Entry 1PW9 (X-ray diffraction, 1.60 A resolution); this record covers chains A and C of the 3 polymer chains in the assembly.

[Chain A (and C)]
Molecule: Pulmonary surfactant-associated protein D
Source organism: Homo sapiens
Notes: chain C of this document is another copy of the same molecule, construct and numbering; everything in this record applies to it too
UniProtKB: P35247 (SFTPD_HUMAN); residues 179-355 here correspond to UniProt positions 199-375 (UniProt number = residue number + 20)
Chain sequence (177 residues; each row starts with the number of its first residue):
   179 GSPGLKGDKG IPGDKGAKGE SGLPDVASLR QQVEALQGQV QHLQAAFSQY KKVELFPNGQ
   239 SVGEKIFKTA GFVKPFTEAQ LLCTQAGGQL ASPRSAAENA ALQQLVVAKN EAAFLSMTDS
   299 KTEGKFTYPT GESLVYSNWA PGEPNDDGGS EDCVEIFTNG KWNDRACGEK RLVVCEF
Unresolved in the structure: 179-204 (chain C: 179-205)
Sequence notes: engineered mutation Ser180 (Pro200 in P35247)
Disulfides: Cys261-Cys353, Cys331-Cys345
Bound ions: Ca2+ site 1: Glu232 (shared with 1 residue of chain B; Glu232(C) of chain C); Ca2+ site 2: Asp297, Glu301, Asp324, Glu329, Asp330; Ca2+ site 3: Glu301, Asp330; Ca2+ site 4: Glu321, Asn323, Glu329, Asn341, Asp342

[How chain A and chain C interact]
Pairs across the interface (37):
  Leu207(A) with Leu207(C), hydrophobic
  Arg208(A) with Leu207(C)
  Val211(A) with Val211(C), hydrophobic
  Leu214(A) with Leu214(C), hydrophobic
  Gln215(A) with Leu214(C); Gln217(C), hydrogen bond
  Val218(A) with Leu214(C), hydrophobic; Gln217(C); Val218(C), hydrophobic
  Gln219(A) with Gln217(C), hydrogen bond
  Leu221(A) with Leu221(C), hydrophobic
  Gln222(A) with Gln217(C), hydrogen bond; Leu221(C)
  Phe225(A) with Ala224(C); Phe225(C); Tyr228(C), hydrophobic
  Tyr228(A) with Tyr228(C)
  Glu232(A) with Tyr228(C); Val231(C); Glu232(C)
  Glu242(A) with Gln227(C), hydrogen bond (backbone-side chain)
  Ile244(A) with Gln227(C); Val231(C), hydrophobic
  Lys246(A) with Val231(C), hydrogen bond (side chain-backbone); Glu232(C); Phe234(C), hydrogen bond (side chain-backbone)
  Thr247(A) with Phe234(C)
  Ala248(A) with Phe234(C), hydrophobic; Pro235(C)
  Ala264(A) with Lys230(C); Phe234(C), hydrophobic
  Gly265(A) with Lys230(C), hydrogen bond (backbone-side chain)
  Cys353(A) with Phe234(C), hydrophobic
  Phe355(A) with Gln227(C), hydrogen bond (backbone-side chain); Lys230(C); Val231(C), hydrophobic; Phe234(C), hydrophobic
Other interface residues (no listed pair), chain A (25 interface residues in all): Lys229, Lys243, Leu260, Val351
Other interface residues (no listed pair), chain C (16 interface residues in all): Gln210

[Summary]
Chain A and chain C form an interface of 25 and 16 residues respectively, with 8 hydrogen bonds. Among the
polar pairs are Gln215(A)-Gln217(C), Gln219(A)-Gln217(C) and Gln222(A)-Gln217(C). Asp297(A), Glu301(A),
Asp324(A), Glu329(A) and Asp330(A) form the Ca2+ site 2.
Chain A and chain C are both Pulmonary surfactant-associated protein D (Homo sapiens); the structure, High
resolution crystal structure of an active recombinant fragment of human lung surfactant protein D, was
determined by X-ray diffraction together with 1PWB from the same study.
